1LOW - chain A; structure by X-ray diffraction, 1.90 A resolution.

Chain A:
Protein: Guanyl-specific ribonuclease T1
Source organism: Aspergillus oryzae
Notes: EC 3.1.27.3
Reference sequence: P00651 (RNT1_ASPOR); residues 1-104 here correspond to UniProt positions 27-130 (UniProt number = residue number + 26)
Amino-acid sequence (104 residues; numbered 1 to 104; the number before each row is that of its first residue):
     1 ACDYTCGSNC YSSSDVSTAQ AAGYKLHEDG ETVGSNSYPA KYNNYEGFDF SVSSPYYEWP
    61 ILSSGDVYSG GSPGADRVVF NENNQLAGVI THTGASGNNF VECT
Construct notes: engineered mutation A40 (His66 in P00651)
Cystine bridges: C2-C10, C6-C103
Ion coordination: Ca2+ near D15 (its only coordinating residue here)
Small-molecule neighbours: guanosine-3'-monophosphate (3GP): N36, Y38, K41, Y42, N43, N44, Y45, E46, E58, R77, H92, N98, N99, F100
UniProt features mapped onto this chain:
  - active site: E58 (Proton acceptor), H92 (Proton donor)
What the authors report for this chain:
  - binding site for guanosine-3'-monophosphate: E58
  - catalytic residues: E58, H92 (citing earlier work)

Summary:
Chain A binds guanosine-3'-monophosphate. Curated annotation (UniProt) lists active-site residues E58 and H92.
The paper reports catalytic residues E58 and H92; a binding site for guanosine-3'-monophosphate at E58.
Chain A is Guanyl-specific ribonuclease T1 (Aspergillus oryzae); the structure, X-ray structure of the H40A
mutant of Ribonuclease T1 complexed with 3'-guanosine monophosphate, was determined by X-ray diffraction (same
publication as 1LOV and 1LOY).
